PDB entry 7DSS | electron microscopy, 3.90 A resolution | chains 1 and 4 of the 5 polymer chains in the assembly

== Chain 1 ==
Name: VP1 of O type FMDV capsid
Source organism: Foot-and-mouth disease virus
Amino-acid sequence (208 residues; numbered 1 to 208; the number before each row is that of its first residue):
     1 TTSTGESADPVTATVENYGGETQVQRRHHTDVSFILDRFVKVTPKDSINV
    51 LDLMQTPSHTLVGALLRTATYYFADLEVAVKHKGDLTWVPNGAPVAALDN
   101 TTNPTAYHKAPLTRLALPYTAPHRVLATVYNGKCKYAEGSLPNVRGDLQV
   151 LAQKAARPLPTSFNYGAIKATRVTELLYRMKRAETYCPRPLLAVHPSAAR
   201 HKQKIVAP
Not modelled in the structure: 136-143

== Chain 4 ==
Name: VP4 of O-type FMDV capsid
Source organism: Foot-and-mouth disease virus
Amino-acid sequence (75 residues; row label = number of the first residue in the row):
    11 SQNQSGNTGSIINNYYMQQYQNSMDTQLGNNAISGGSNEGSTDTTSTHTT
    61 NTQNNDWFSKLASSAFSGLFGALLA
Not modelled in the structure: 11-14, 40-64

== Chain 1 / chain 4 interface ==
Contacting residue pairs (21):
  Thr1(1) - Gly78(4)
  Thr2(1) - Phe80(4)
  Pro10(1) - Leu71(4)
  Pro10(1) - Ala75(4)
  Pro10(1) - Phe76(4)
  Val11(1) - Phe76(4)
  Thr12(1) - Ala75(4)
  Thr12(1) - Phe76(4)  hydrogen bond (backbone-backbone)
  Thr12(1) - Ser77(4)
  Asp37(1) - Asn17(4)  hydrogen bond (side chain-backbone)
  Asp75(1) - Asn32(4)  hydrogen bond
  Asp75(1) - Ser33(4)  hydrogen bond
  Tyr119(1) - Ser33(4)
  Arg179(1) - Asn17(4)
  Arg182(1) - Asn32(4)
  Arg182(1) - Ser33(4)
  Arg182(1) - Asp35(4)  salt bridge
  Thr185(1) - Asn65(4)
  Tyr186(1) - Asn65(4)
  Cys187(1) - Asn65(4)
  Pro188(1) - Phe68(4)
Other interface residues (no listed pair), chain 1 (22 interface residues in all): Thr14, Ser33, Phe34, Arg38, Phe73, Ala116, Pro118, Lys181
Other interface residues (no listed pair), chain 4 (18 interface residues in all): Ser15, Gly16, Thr18, Gln31, Ser74, Leu79

== Summary ==
Chain 1 and chain 4 form an interface of 22 and 18 residues respectively, with 4 hydrogen bonds and 1 salt
bridge. Polar contacts include Arg182(1)-Asp35(4), Asp37(1)-Asn17(4) and Asp75(1)-Asn32(4).
Here chain 1 is VP1 of O type FMDV capsid and chain 4 is VP4 of O-type FMDV capsid, both from Foot-and-mouth
disease virus. Entry 7DSS (Complex of FMDV and M8 Nab) was determined by electron microscopy together with
7DST from the same study.
